1GW7 - chains B and I of the 12 polymer chains in the assembly; structure by electron microscopy, 13.50 A resolution (very low resolution: no residue pairs are listed; an interface is given only as per-side residue counts).

== Chain B ==
Molecule: Major capsid protein
Organism: Bacteriophage PRD1
Reference sequence: P22535 (COA3_BPPRD); residues 2002-2395 here correspond to UniProt positions 1-394 (UniProt number = residue number - 2001)
Sequence (394 residues; each row starts with the number of its first residue):
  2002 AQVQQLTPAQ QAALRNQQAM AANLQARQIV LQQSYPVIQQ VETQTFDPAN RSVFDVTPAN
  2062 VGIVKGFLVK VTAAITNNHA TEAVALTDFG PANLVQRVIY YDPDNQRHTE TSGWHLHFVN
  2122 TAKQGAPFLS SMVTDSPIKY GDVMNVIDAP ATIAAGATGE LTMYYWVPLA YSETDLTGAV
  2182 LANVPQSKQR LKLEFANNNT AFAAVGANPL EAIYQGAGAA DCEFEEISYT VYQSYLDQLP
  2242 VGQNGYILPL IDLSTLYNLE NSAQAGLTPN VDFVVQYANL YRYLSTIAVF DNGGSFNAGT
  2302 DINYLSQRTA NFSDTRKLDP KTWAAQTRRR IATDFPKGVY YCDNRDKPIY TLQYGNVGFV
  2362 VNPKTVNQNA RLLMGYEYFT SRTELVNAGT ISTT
Unresolved in the structure: 2002-2012, 2386-2395

== Chain I ==
Molecule: Major capsid protein
Organism: Bacteriophage PRD1
Reference sequence: P22535 (COA3_BPPRD); residues 3002-3395 here correspond to UniProt positions 1-394 (UniProt number = residue number - 3001)
Sequence (394 residues; row label = number of the first residue in the row):
  3002 AQVQQLTPAQ QAALRNQQAM AANLQARQIV LQQSYPVIQQ VETQTFDPAN RSVFDVTPAN
  3062 VGIVKGFLVK VTAAITNNHA TEAVALTDFG PANLVQRVIY YDPDNQRHTE TSGWHLHFVN
  3122 TAKQGAPFLS SMVTDSPIKY GDVMNVIDAP ATIAAGATGE LTMYYWVPLA YSETDLTGAV
  3182 LANVPQSKQR LKLEFANNNT AFAAVGANPL EAIYQGAGAA DCEFEEISYT VYQSYLDQLP
  3242 VGQNGYILPL IDLSTLYNLE NSAQAGLTPN VDFVVQYANL YRYLSTIAVF DNGGSFNAGT
  3302 DINYLSQRTA NFSDTRKLDP KTWAAQTRRR IATDFPKGVY YCDNRDKPIY TLQYGNVGFV
  3362 VNPKTVNQNA RLLMGYEYFT SRTELVNAGT ISTT
Unresolved in the structure: 3002-3013, 3386-3395

== How chain B and chain I interact ==
At this resolution (14 A) residue pairs are not listed: 18 residues of chain B and 19 of chain I lie at the interface.

== Summary ==
18 residues of chain B face 19 of chain I across their interface.
Chain B and chain I are both Major capsid protein (Bacteriophage PRD1); the structure, Quasi-atomic resolution
model of bacteriophage PRD1 capsid, obtained by combined cryo-EM and X-ray crystallography, was determined by
electron microscopy together with 1GW8 from the same study.
